PDB entry 9CB3 | electron microscopy, 3.47 A resolution | chains A and C of the 3 polymer chains in the assembly

Chain A:
Name: Cyclin-F
Organism: Homo sapiens
UniProtKB: P41002 (CCNF_HUMAN); residue numbers follow UniProt; this construct covers 1-636
Chain sequence (636 residues; numbered 1 to 636; the number before each row is that of its first residue):
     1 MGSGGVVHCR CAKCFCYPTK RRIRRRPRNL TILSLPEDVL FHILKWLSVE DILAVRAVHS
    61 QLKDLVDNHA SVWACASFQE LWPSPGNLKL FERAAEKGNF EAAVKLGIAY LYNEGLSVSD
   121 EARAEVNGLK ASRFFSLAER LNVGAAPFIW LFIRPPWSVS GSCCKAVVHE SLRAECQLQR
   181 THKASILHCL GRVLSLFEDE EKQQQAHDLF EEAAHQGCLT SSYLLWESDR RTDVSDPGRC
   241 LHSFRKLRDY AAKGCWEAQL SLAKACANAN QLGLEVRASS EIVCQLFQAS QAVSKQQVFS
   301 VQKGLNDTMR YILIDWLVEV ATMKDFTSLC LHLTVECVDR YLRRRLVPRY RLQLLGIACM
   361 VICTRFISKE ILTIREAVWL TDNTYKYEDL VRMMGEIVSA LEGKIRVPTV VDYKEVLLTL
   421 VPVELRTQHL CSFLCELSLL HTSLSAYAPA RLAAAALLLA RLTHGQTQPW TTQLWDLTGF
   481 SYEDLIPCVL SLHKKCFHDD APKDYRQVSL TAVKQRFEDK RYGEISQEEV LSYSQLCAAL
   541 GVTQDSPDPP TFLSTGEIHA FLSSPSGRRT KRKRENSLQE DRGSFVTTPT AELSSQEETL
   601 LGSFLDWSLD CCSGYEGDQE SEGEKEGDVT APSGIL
Disordered / not traced: 1-26, 546-636
UniProt features mapped onto this chain:
  - motif: K20 to R28 (Nuclear localization signal 1), R310 to L313 (D box 1), R343 to L346 (D box 2), R349 to L352 (D box 3), R351 to L354 (D box 4), R568 to R574 (Nuclear localization signal 2)
  - natural variant: S3 (S3G: In FTDALS5; uncertain significance), K97 (K97R: In FTDALS5; uncertain significance), T181 (T181I: In FTDALS5; uncertain significance), S195 (S195R: In FTDALS5), R392 (R392T: In FTDALS5; uncertain significance), S509 (S509P: In FTDALS5; uncertain significance), T543 (T543I: In FTDALS5; uncertain significance), S621 (S621G: In FTDALS5), E624 (E624K: In FTDALS5)
  - mutagenesis: L35 to P36 (Impairs interaction with SKP1 and CUL1 and prevents degradation of CP110, leading to promote the formation of micronuclei. Increased interaction with RRM2 and lack of RRM2 ubiquitination), M309 to R310 (Reduces the interaction with MYBL2/BMYB. Disrupts the interaction with CDC6. Does not disrupt interaction with CUL1), M309 (M309A: Reduced degradation of RRM2 after UV-induced DNA-damage. Abolishes the interaction with CP110 and RRM2; when associated with A-352), R310 to L313 (Reduces the interaction with FZR1/CDH1. Reduced ubiquitination. Abolishes the interaction with FZR1/CDH1; when associated with 351-R--L-354. Loss of ubiquitination and impaired degradation ...), R343 to L346 (Reduces the interaction with FZR1/CDH1), R349 to L352 (Reduces the interaction with FZR1/CDH1), R351 to L354 (Reduces the interaction with FZR1/CDH1. Abolishes the interaction with FZR1/CDH1; when associated with 310-R--L-313. Loss of ubiquitination and impaired degradation; when associated with 310-R--L-313), L352 (L352A: Abolishes the interaction with CP110 and RRM2; when associated with A-309)
What the authors report for this chain:
  - contacts within the chain: F78-L90, V49-L90
  - mutagenesis - M309A/L313A (9-fold): decreased binding to E2F1 peptide (chain C)

Chain C:
Name: E2F1 peptide
UniProtKB: Q01094 (E2F1_HUMAN); numbering as in UniProt (aligned over 84-96)
Chain sequence (13 residues; each row starts with the number of its first residue):
    84 GRPPVKRRLD LET
What the authors report for this chain:
  - mutagenesis - V88E (460-fold), K89E (48-fold), R91E (12-fold), D93R (3-fold): decreased binding to Cyclin A

Chain A / chain C interface:
Contacting residue pairs (25; chain A residue first):
  M309(A) - L94(C)  hydrophobic
  I312(A) - L92(C)  hydrophobic
  D315(A) - R85(C)  salt bridge
  W316(A) - V88(C)  hydrogen bond (side chain-backbone)
  W316(A) - R90(C)
  E319(A) - R85(C)  salt bridge
  E319(A) - V88(C)
  E319(A) - R90(C)  salt bridge
  V320(A) - V88(C)  hydrophobic
  M323(A) - V88(C)  hydrophobic
  R349(A) - L94(C)
  R349(A) - E95(C)  salt bridge
  Q353(A) - R90(C)
  Q353(A) - L92(C)
  W379(A) - K89(C)
  L380(A) - V88(C)  hydrophobic
  L380(A) - K89(C)
  L380(A) - R90(C)  hydrogen bond (backbone-backbone)
  T381(A) - R90(C)
  D382(A) - K89(C)  salt bridge
  T384(A) - R91(C)
  D504(A) - T96(C)
  Y505(A) - D93(C)
  L510(A) - R85(C)
  T511(A) - R85(C)
Also at the interface, not in a pair above, chain A (21 interface residues in all): L313, L352, V508
Also at the interface, not in a pair above, chain C (12 interface residues in all): G84, P87
The authors on this interface:
  - specific contacts: E319(A)-R90(C) (salt bridge), M323(A)-V88(C) (hydrophobic contact)
  - interface residues, chain A: D504(A), Y505(A), T511(A)
  - hot spots on chain A (mutagenesis) - R349A/Y350A (2-fold): decreased binding to E2F1 peptide (chain C)
  - interface residues, chain C: L92(C), L94(C)

In short:
The interface between chain A and chain C involves 21 residues on one side and 12 on the other; the contacts
include 2 hydrogen bonds and 5 salt bridges. Polar pairs include D315(A)-R85(C), E319(A)-R85(C) and
E319(A)-R90(C). The authors report a salt bridge between E319(A) and R90(C); a hydrophobic contact between
M323(A) and V88(C). The paper reports that V88E, K89E and R91E of chain C, among others, reduce binding to
Cyclin A; interface residues D504(A), Y505(A) and L92(C) among others; 6 substitutions were tested in all.
Chain A is Cyclin-F (Homo sapiens) and chain C is E2F1 peptide; the structure, E2F1-Cyclin F Interface, was
determined by electron microscopy.
